6MUX - chains R and S of the 35 polymer chains in the assembly; structure by electron microscopy, 3.90 A resolution.

[Chain R]
Name: 20S proteasome alpha-4 subunit
Source organism: Plasmodium falciparum 3D7
Notes: EC 3.4.25.1
UniProt: Q8IDG2 (Q8IDG2_PLAF7); residues 1-241 here = UniProt positions 1-241
Amino-acid sequence (241 residues; each row starts with the number of its first residue):
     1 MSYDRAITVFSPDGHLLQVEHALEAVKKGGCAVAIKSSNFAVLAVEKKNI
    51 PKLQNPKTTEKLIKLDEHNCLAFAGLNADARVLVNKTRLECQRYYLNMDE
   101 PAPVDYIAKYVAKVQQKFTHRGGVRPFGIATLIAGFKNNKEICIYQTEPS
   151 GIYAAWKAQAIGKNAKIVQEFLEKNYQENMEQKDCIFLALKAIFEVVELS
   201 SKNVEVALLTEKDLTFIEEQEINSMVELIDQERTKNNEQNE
Not modelled in the structure: 1, 235-241

[Chain S]
Name: 20S proteasome alpha-5 subunit
Source organism: Plasmodium falciparum 3D7
Notes: EC 3.4.25.1
UniProt: Q8IBI3 (Q8IBI3_PLAF7); numbering as in UniProt (aligned over 1-256)
Amino-acid sequence (256 residues; numbered 1 to 256; the number before each row is that of its first residue):
     1 MFSTRSEYDRGVNTFSPEGRLFQVEYALGAIKLGSTAVGICVNDGVILAS
    51 ERRISSTLIEKDSVEKLLSIDDHIGCAMSGLMADARTLIDYARVECNHYK
   101 FIYNENINIKSCVELISELALDFSNLSDSKRKKIMSRPFGVALLIGGVDK
   151 NGPCLWYTEPSGTNTRFSAASIGSAQEGAELLLQENYKKDMTFEQAEILA
   201 LTVLRQVMEDKLSTSNVEICAIKKSDQTFYKYNTDDISRIIDVLPSPVYP
   251 TIDMTA
Not modelled in the structure: 1-7, 124-133, 246-256

[How chain R and chain S interact]
Contacting residue pairs - 41 pairs, chain R then chain S:
  A6(R) - S136(S)
  T8(R) - R137(S)  hydrogen bond
  F10(R) - D9(S)
  F10(R) - Q23(S)
  F10(R) - A27(S)  hydrophobic
  F10(R) - P138(S)
  S11(R) - Y26(S)
  P12(R) - Y26(S)
  G14(R) - Y26(S)
  G14(R) - A30(S)
  L16(R) - L81(S)  hydrophobic
  L16(R) - R137(S)
  Q116(R) - A83(S)  hydrogen bond (side chain-backbone)
  Q116(R) - D84(S)  hydrogen bond
  Q116(R) - T87(S)  hydrogen bond
  T119(R) - R137(S)  hydrogen bond (backbone-side chain)
  H120(R) - M135(S)  hydrogen bond
  H120(R) - S136(S)  hydrogen bond (backbone-side chain)
  H120(R) - R137(S)
  H120(R) - F139(S)
  R121(R) - S136(S)
  G122(R) - S136(S)
  S150(R) - A83(S)
  G151(R) - A83(S)
  I152(R) - M82(S)  hydrophobic
  I152(R) - A83(S)
  I152(R) - R86(S)
  Y153(R) - R86(S)
  A155(R) - L58(S)
  A155(R) - I59(S)
  A155(R) - E60(S)
  A155(R) - S63(S)
  W156(R) - S56(S)
  W156(R) - L58(S)
  W156(R) - I59(S)
  K157(R) - L58(S)  hydrogen bond (backbone-backbone)
  K157(R) - E60(S)
  A158(R) - L58(S)
  E173(R) - S56(S)  hydrogen bond
  E173(R) - T57(S)
  Y176(R) - L58(S)  hydrophobic
Other interface residues (no listed pair), chain R (27 interface residues in all): V9, D13, H15, K36, Q169
Other interface residues (no listed pair), chain S (26 interface residues in all): V12, G29, L33, G140

[In short]
27 residues of chain R and 26 residues of chain S are in contact; the contacts include 9 hydrogen bonds. Polar
pairs include T8(R)-R137(S), Q116(R)-A83(S) and Q116(R)-D84(S).
Here chain R is 20S proteasome alpha-4 subunit and chain S is 20S proteasome alpha-5 subunit, both from
Plasmodium falciparum 3D7. Entry 6MUX (The structure of the Plasmodium falciparum 20S proteasome in complex
with one PA28 activator) was determined by electron microscopy together with 6DFK, 6MUV and 6MUW from the same
study.
